Entry 9IP6 (X-ray diffraction, 2.63 A resolution); this record covers chains A and C.

Chain A:
Molecule: Disease resistance protein RGA5
Organism: Oryza sativa
Reference sequence: F7J0N2 (RGA5R_ORYSJ); residue numbers follow UniProt; this construct covers 996-1069
Chain sequence (84 residues; row label = number of the first residue in the row):
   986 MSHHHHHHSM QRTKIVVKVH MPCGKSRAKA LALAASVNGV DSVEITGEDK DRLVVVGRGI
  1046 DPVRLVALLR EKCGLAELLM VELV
Not modelled in the structure: 986-996
Sequence notes: initiating methionine (986); expression tag (987-995); conflict Leu1016 (Met in F7J0N2)

Chain C:
Molecule: AVR1-CO39 protein
Organism: Pyricularia grisea
Reference sequence: Q8J180 (Q8J180_PYRGI); residue numbers follow UniProt; this construct covers 22-82
Chain sequence (70 residues; row label = number of the first residue in the row):
    21 MAWKDCIIQR YKDGDVNNIY TANRNEEITI EEYKVFVNEA CHPYPVILPD RSVLSGDFTS
    81 AYLEHHHHHH
Not modelled in the structure: 21, 83-90
Cystine bridges: Cys26-Cys61
Sequence notes: initiating methionine (21); expression tag (83-90)

Interface between chain A and chain C:
Pairs across the interface - 25 pairs, chain A then chain C:
  Leu1016(A) - Val36(C)
  Leu1016(A) - Ile39(C)
  Ala1017(A) - Ile39(C)
  Ala1020(A) - Trp23(C)
  Ala1020(A) - Ile27(C)  hydrophobic
  Ala1020(A) - Ile39(C)  hydrophobic
  Ala1020(A) - Thr41(C)
  Ser1021(A) - Ala22(C)  hydrogen bond (backbone-backbone)
  Ser1021(A) - Trp23(C)
  Val1022(A) - Trp23(C)  hydrogen bond (backbone-side chain)
  Asn1023(A) - Trp23(C)
  Gly1024(A) - Trp23(C)
  Val1025(A) - Trp23(C)  hydrogen bond (backbone-side chain)
  Val1025(A) - Thr41(C)  hydrogen bond (backbone-side chain)
  Asp1026(A) - Ile39(C)
  Asp1026(A) - Tyr40(C)
  Asp1026(A) - Thr41(C)  hydrogen bond (backbone-backbone)
  Ser1027(A) - Ile39(C)
  Ser1027(A) - Tyr40(C)
  Val1028(A) - Asn37(C)
  Val1028(A) - Asn38(C)
  Val1028(A) - Ile39(C)  hydrogen bond (backbone-backbone)
  Glu1029(A) - Asn37(C)
  Glu1029(A) - Asn38(C)
  Ile1030(A) - Asn37(C)  hydrogen bond (backbone-backbone)
Interface residues without a listed pair, chain A (14 interface residues in all): Arg1012
Interface residues without a listed pair, chain C (13 interface residues in all): Lys24, Asp35, Thr79, Tyr82

Summary:
Chain A and chain C form an interface of 14 and 13 residues respectively; the contacts include 7 hydrogen
bonds. Polar contacts include Val1022(A)-Trp23(C), Val1025(A)-Trp23(C) and Val1025(A)-Thr41(C).
Here chain A is Disease resistance protein RGA5 (Oryza sativa) and chain C is AVR1-CO39 protein (Pyricularia
grisea). Entry 9IP6 (The complex of rice immune receptor RGA5-HMA8 with rice blast effector protein AVR1-CO39)
was determined by X-ray diffraction.
